3ES3 - chain A; structure by X-ray diffraction, 2.79 A resolution.

[Chain A]
Protein: Ferritin heavy chain
Organism: Homo sapiens
Notes: EC 1.16.3.1
UniProtKB: P02794 (FRIH_HUMAN); residues 0-182 here correspond to UniProt positions 1-183 (UniProt number = residue number + 1)
Chain sequence (183 residues; each row starts with the number of its first residue; numbering starts at 0):
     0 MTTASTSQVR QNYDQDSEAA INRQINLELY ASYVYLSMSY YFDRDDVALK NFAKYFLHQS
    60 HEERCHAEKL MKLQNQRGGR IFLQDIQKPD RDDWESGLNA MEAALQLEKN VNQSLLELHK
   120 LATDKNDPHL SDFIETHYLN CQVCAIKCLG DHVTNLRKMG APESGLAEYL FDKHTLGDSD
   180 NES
Unresolved in the structure: 0-4, 177-182
Sequence notes: engineered mutation Asp13 (His14 in P02794), Cys64 (Glu65 in P02794), Gln86 (Lys87 in P02794), Arg90 (Cys91 in P02794), Ala102 (Cys103 in P02794), Gln105 (His106 in P02794), Ser130 (Cys131 in P02794), Cys140 (Glu141 in P02794), Cys143 (Lys144 in P02794), Cys147 (Glu148 in P02794)
Metal / ion sites: gold ion site 1: His57, His60; Ca2+ site 1 near Gln86 (its only coordinating residue here); gold ion site 2 near His118 (its only coordinating residue here); Ca2+ site 2: Asp131, Glu134; gold ion site 3 near Cys140 (its only coordinating residue here); gold ion site 4 near His173 (its only coordinating residue here)
UniProt features mapped onto this chain:
  - binding site (Fe cation): Glu27, Glu62, His65, Glu107, Gln141
  - site: Arg22 (Essential for association with cargo receptor NCOA4)
  - modified residue: Met0 (N-acetylmethionine), Thr1 (N-acetylthreonine), Ser178 (Phosphoserine), Ser182 (Phosphoserine)
What the authors report for this chain:
  - mutagenesis - H13D/C90R/C102A/H105Q: increased stability

[In short]
His57 and His60 form the gold ion site 1. Asp131 and Glu134 coordinate Ca2+ site 2. From UniProt: 5 Fe
cation-binding residues. The paper reports that H13D/C90R/C102A/H105Q increase stability.
Chain A is Ferritin heavy chain (Homo sapiens); the structure, Directing Noble Metal Ion Chemistry within a
Designed Ferritin Protein. The Complex with Gold ions. Ferritin ..., was determined by X-ray diffraction (same
publication as 3ERZ and 2Z6M).
